Entry 6Z9T (electron microscopy, 4.10 A resolution (low resolution: residue-level contacts below are approximate; hydrogen-bond / salt-bridge calls are withheld)); this record covers chains V and Y of the 15 polymer chains in the assembly.

[Chain V]
Molecule: DNA-directed RNA polymerase subunit alpha
Organism: Escherichia coli
Notes: EC 2.7.7.6
Reference sequence: P0A7Z4 (RPOA_ECOLI); numbering as in UniProt (aligned over 1-329)
Amino-acid sequence (329 residues; each row starts with the number of its first residue):
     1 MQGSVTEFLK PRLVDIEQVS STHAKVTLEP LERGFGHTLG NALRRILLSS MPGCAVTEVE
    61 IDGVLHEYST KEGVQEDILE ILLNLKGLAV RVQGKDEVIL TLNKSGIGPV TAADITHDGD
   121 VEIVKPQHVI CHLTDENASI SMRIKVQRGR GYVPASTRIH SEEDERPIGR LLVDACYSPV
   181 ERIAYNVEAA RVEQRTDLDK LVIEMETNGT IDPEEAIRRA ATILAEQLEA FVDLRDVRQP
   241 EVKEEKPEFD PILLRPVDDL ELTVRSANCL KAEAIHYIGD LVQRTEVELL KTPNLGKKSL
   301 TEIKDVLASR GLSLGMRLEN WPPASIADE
Unresolved in the structure: 1-4, 326-329
UniProt features mapped onto this chain:
  - region: Glu-162 to Glu-165 (Required for interaction with Crp at class II promoters)
  - modified residue: Arg-265 (ADP-ribosylarginine), Lys-297 (N6-acetyllysine), Lys-298 (N6-acetyllysine)
  - mutagenesis: Arg-45 (R45C: In rpoA112; temperature-sensitive, blocks RNA polymerase assembly), Glu-162 to Glu-165 (5-fold decrease in CRP-class II promoter-dependent transcription), Glu-165 (E165K: 5-fold decrease in CRP-class II promoter-dependent transcription), Arg-191 (R191C: In rpoA101; temperature-sensitive)

[Chain Y]
Molecule: DNA-directed RNA polymerase subunit beta'
Organism: Escherichia coli
Notes: EC 2.7.7.6
Reference sequence: C3SIA2 (C3SIA2_ECOLX); residues 1-1407 here = UniProt positions 1-1407
Amino-acid sequence (1416 residues; row label = number of the first residue in the row):
     1 MKDLLKFLKA QTKTEEFDAI KIALASPDMI RSWSFGEVKK PETINYRTFK PERDGLFCAR
    61 IFGPVKDYEC LCGKYKRLKH RGVICEKCGV EVTQTKVRRE RMGHIELASP TAHIWFLKSL
   121 PSRIGLLLDM PLRDIERVLY FESYVVIEGG MTNLERQQIL TEEQYLDALE EFGDEFDAKM
   181 GAEAIQALLK SMDLEQECEQ LREELNETNS ETKRKKLTKR IKLLEAFVQS GNKPEWMILT
   241 VLPVLPPDLR PLVPLDGGRF ATSDLNDLYR RVINRNNRLK RLLDLAAPDI IVRNEKRMLQ
   301 EAVDALLDNG RRGRAITGSN KRPLKSLADM IKGKQGRFRQ NLLGKRVDYS GRSVITVGPY
   361 LRLHQCGLPK KMALELFKPF IYGKLELRGL ATTIKAAKKM VEREEAVVWD ILDEVIREHP
   421 VLLNRAPTLH RLGIQAFEPV LIEGKAIQLH PLVCAAYNAD FDGDQMAVHV PLTLEAQLEA
   481 RALMMSTNNI LSPANGEPII VPSQDVVLGL YYMTRDCVNA KGEGMVLTGP KEAERLYRSG
   541 LASLHARVKV RITEYEKDAN GELVAKTSLK DTTVGRAILW MIVPKGLPYS IVNQALGKKA
   601 ISKMLNTCYR ILGLKPTVIF ADQIMYTGFA YAARSGASVG IDDMVIPEKK HEIISEAEAE
   661 VAEIQEQFQS GLVTAGERYN KVIDIWAAAN DRVSKAMMDN LQTETVINRD GQEEKQVSFN
   721 SIYMMADSGA RGSAAQIRQL AGMRGLMAKP DGSIIETPIT ANFREGLNVL QYFISTHGAR
   781 KGLADTALKT ANSGYLTRRL VDVAQDLVVT EDDCGTHEGI MMTPVIEGGD VKEPLRDRVL
   841 GRVTAEDVLK PGTADILVPR NTLLHEQWCD LLEENSVDAV KVRSVVSCDT DFGVCAHCYG
   901 RDLARGHIIN KGEAIGVIAA QSIGEPGTQL TMRTFHIGGA ASRAAAESSI QVKNKGSIKL
   961 SNVKSVVNSS GKLVITSRNT ELKLIDEFGR TKESYKVPYG AVLAKGDGEQ VAGGETVANW
  1021 DPHTMPVITE VSGFVRFTDM IDGQTITRQT DELTGLSSLV VLDSAERTAG GKDLRPALKI
  1081 VDAQGNDVLI PGTDMPAQYF LPGKAIVQLE DGVQISSGDT LARIPQESGG TKDITGGLPR
  1141 VADLFEARRP KEPAILAEIS GIVSFGKETK GKRRLVITPV DGSDPYEEMI PKWRQLNVFE
  1201 GERVERGDVI SDGPEAPHDI LRLRGVHAVT RYIVNEVQDV YRLQGVKIND KHIEVIVRQM
  1261 LRKATIVNAG SSDFLEGEQV EYSRVKIANR ELEANGKVGA TYSRDLLGIT KASLATESFI
  1321 SAASFQETTR VLTEAAVAGK RDELRGLKEN VIVGRLIPAG TGYAYHQDRM RRRAAGEAPA
  1381 APQVTAEDAS ASLAELLNAG LGGSDNELEV HHHHHH
Unresolved in the structure: 1-15, 250-264, 1374-1416
Construct notes: expression tag (1408-1416)
Bound ions: Zn2+ site 1: Cys-70, Cys-72, Cys-85, Cys-88; Mg2+: Asp-460, Asp-462, Asp-464; Zn2+ site 2: Cys-814, Cys-888, Cys-895, Cys-898
Reported in the primary citation:
  - conformationally variable residues (domain motion): Glu-162
  - mutagenesis - C72H, C85H, E86K: decreased growth in response to rhoY80C

[Chain V / chain Y interface]
Pairs across the interface - 34 pairs, chain V then chain Y:
  Arg-44(V) with Arg-538(Y)
  Leu-48(V) with Arg-535(Y); Arg-538(Y)
  Glu-80(V) with Leu-569(Y)
  Leu-83(V) with Val-526(Y); Leu-527(Y); Thr-528(Y); Leu-569(Y)
  Asn-84(V) with Arg-551(Y)
  Lys-86(V) with Val-526(Y)
  Tyr-152(V) with Arg-535(Y); Leu-536(Y); Leu-541(Y)
  Pro-154(V) with Leu-541(Y)
  Asp-174(V) with Met-525(Y)
  Cys-176(V) with Arg-535(Y)
  Ser-178(V) with Arg-535(Y)
  Val-180(V) with Arg-535(Y)
  Glu-181(V) with Lys-531(Y); Glu-532(Y)
  Arg-182(V) with Lys-531(Y); Glu-534(Y); Met-581(Y)
  Arg-191(V) with Trp-409(Y); Asp-410(Y); Asp-413(Y)
  Glu-193(V) with Ala-406(Y); Trp-409(Y)
  Gln-194(V) with Ala-406(Y); Trp-409(Y)
  Thr-196(V) with Lys-370(Y); Ile-442(Y); Glu-443(Y)
  Glu-206(V) with Lys-531(Y)
Interface residues without a listed pair, chain V (22 interface residues in all): Arg-45, Leu-79, Ile-183
Interface residues without a listed pair, chain Y (23 interface residues in all): Ser-539, Lys-549

[Overview]
The interface between chain V and chain Y involves 22 residues on one side and 23 on the other. Cys-70(Y),
Cys-72(Y), Cys-85(Y) and Cys-88(Y) form the Zn2+ site 1. UniProt lists 6 mutagenesis sites on chain V. From
the paper: C72H, C85H and E86K of chain Y reduce growth in response to rhoY80C; conformational variability at
Glu-162(Y).
Chain V is DNA-directed RNA polymerase subunit alpha and chain Y is DNA-directed RNA polymerase subunit beta',
both from Escherichia coli; the structure, Transcription termination intermediate complex 5, was determined by
electron microscopy, deposited together with 6Z9P, 6Z9Q, 6Z9R, 6Z9S, 7ADB, 7ADC, 7ADD and 7ADE.
